7EOW - chains A and B; structure by X-ray diffraction, 1.60 A resolution.

Chain A:
Molecule: von Willebrand factor
Organism: Homo sapiens
Reference sequence: P04275 (VWF_HUMAN); residues 25-232 here correspond to UniProt positions 1261-1468 (UniProt number = residue number + 1236)
Amino-acid sequence (232 residues; each row starts with the number of its first residue):
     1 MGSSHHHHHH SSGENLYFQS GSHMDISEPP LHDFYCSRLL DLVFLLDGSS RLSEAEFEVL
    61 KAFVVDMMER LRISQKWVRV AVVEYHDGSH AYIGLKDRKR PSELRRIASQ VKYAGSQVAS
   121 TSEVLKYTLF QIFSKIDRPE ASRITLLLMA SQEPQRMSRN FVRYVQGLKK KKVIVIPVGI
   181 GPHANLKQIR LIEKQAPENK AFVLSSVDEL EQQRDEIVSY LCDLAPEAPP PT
Disordered / not traced: 1-26, 229-232
Construct notes: initiating methionine (1); expression tag (2-24)
Swiss-Prot annotation at these positions:
  - glycosylation: Ser-27 (O-linked (GalNAc...) serine), Thr-232 (O-linked (GalNAc...) threonine)
Disulfides: Cys-36/Cys-222

Chain B:
Molecule: caplacizumab
Organism: Homo sapiens
Amino-acid sequence (137 residues; row label = number of the first residue in the row):
     1 MEVQLVESGG GLVQPGGSLR LSCAASGRTF SYNPMGWFRQ APGKGRELVA AISRTGGSTY
    61 YPDSVEGRFT ISRDNAKRMV YLQMNSLRAE DTAVYYCAAA GVRAEDGRVR TLPSEYTFWG
   121 QGTQVTVSSL EHHHHHH
Disordered / not traced: 1, 130-137
Disulfides: Cys-23/Cys-97

How chain A and chain B interact:
Contacting residue pairs (26; chain A residue first):
  Ser-27(A) with Arg-78(B), hydrogen bond
  Glu-28(A) with Tyr-32(B)
  Pro-29(A) with Asn-75(B)
  Pro-30(A) with Tyr-32(B); Arg-54(B)
  His-32(A) with Arg-54(B); Thr-55(B)
  Asp-33(A) with Ser-53(B); Arg-54(B), hydrogen bond (backbone-side chain); Thr-55(B), hydrogen bond; Glu-105(B); Gly-107(B), hydrogen bond (backbone-backbone)
  Phe-34(A) with Glu-105(B)
  Tyr-35(A) with Ser-31(B); Tyr-32(B), hydrophobic; Arg-54(B); Glu-105(B), hydrogen bond (backbone-backbone)
  Ser-37(A) with Ser-31(B)
  Arg-38(A) with Arg-103(B); Glu-105(B), salt bridge
  Arg-72(A) with Arg-28(B), hydrogen bond (side chain-backbone); Phe-30(B), hydrogen bond (side chain-backbone)
  Trp-77(A) with Arg-28(B); Thr-29(B)
  Cys-222(A) with Glu-105(B)
  Asp-223(A) with Arg-103(B), salt bridge
Also at the interface, not in a pair above, chain A (16 interface residues in all): Leu-31, Cys-36
Also at the interface, not in a pair above, chain B (16 interface residues in all): Ser-58, Asp-106, Arg-108

Summary:
Chain A and chain B each contribute 16 residues to their interface; the contacts include 7 hydrogen bonds and
2 salt bridges. Polar contacts include Arg-38(A)/Glu-105(B), Asp-223(A)/Arg-103(B) and Ser-27(A)/Arg-78(B).
Here chain A is von Willebrand factor and chain B is caplacizumab, both from Homo sapiens. Entry 7EOW
(High-resolution structure of vWF A1 domain in complex with caplacizumab, the first nanobody-based medicine)
was determined by X-ray diffraction.
